Entry 3QG7 (X-ray diffraction, 2.78 A resolution); this record covers chains H and L.

# Chain H
Protein: AP4-24H11 Antibody Heavy Chain
Organism: Mus musculus
Notes: antibody fragment or engineered binder
Amino-acid sequence (213 residues; each row starts with the number of its first residue; note: 19 numbers in that range are skipped by the numbering (no residue carries them; nothing is unmodelled there); a row labelled like 82A-82C holds insertion residues (82A, then the next letters in order)):
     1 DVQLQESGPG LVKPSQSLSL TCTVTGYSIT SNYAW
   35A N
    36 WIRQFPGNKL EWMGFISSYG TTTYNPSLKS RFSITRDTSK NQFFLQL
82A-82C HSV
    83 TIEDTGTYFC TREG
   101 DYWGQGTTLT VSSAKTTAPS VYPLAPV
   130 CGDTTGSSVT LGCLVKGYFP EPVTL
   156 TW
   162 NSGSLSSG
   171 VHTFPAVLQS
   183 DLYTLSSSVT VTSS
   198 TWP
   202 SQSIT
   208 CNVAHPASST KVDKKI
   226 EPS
Unresolved in the structure: 130-134
Disulfides: Cys22-Cys92, Cys142-Cys208

# Chain L
Protein: AP4-24H11 Antibody Light Chain
Organism: Mus musculus
Notes: antibody fragment or engineered binder
Amino-acid sequence (216 residues; row label = number of the first residue in the row; a row labelled like 27A-27E holds insertion residues (27A, then the next letters in order)):
     1 DVVLTQTPLS LPVSLGDQAS ISCRSSQ
27A-27E RLVHS
    28 NGNIYLHWFL QKPGQSPKLL IYKLSSRFSG VPDRFSGSGS GTDFTLKISR VESEDLGIYY
    88 CSQTTHVPYT FGGGTKLEIK RADAAPTVSI FPPSSEQLTS GGASVVCFLN NFYPKDINVK
   148 WKIDGSERQN GVLNSWTDQD SKDSTYSMSS TLTLTKDEYE RHNSYTCEAT HKTSTSPIVK
   208 SFNR
Disulfides: Cys23-Cys88, Cys134-Cys194

# How chain H and chain L interact
Residue-residue contacts (59):
  Gln39(H) - Gln38(L)  hydrogen bond
  Gln39(H) - Tyr87(L)  hydrogen bond
  Asn43(H) - Ile85(L)
  Asn43(H) - Tyr87(L)  hydrogen bond (backbone-side chain)
  Lys44(H) - Gly100(L)
  Leu45(H) - Phe98(L)
  Trp47(H) - Pro95(L)  hydrophobic
  Trp47(H) - Tyr96(L)
  Trp47(H) - Phe98(L)
  Phe50(H) - Tyr96(L)  hydrophobic
  Asn60(H) - Pro95(L)
  Ser62(H) - Asp1(L)  hydrogen bond
  Ser62(H) - Pro95(L)
  Phe91(H) - Ser43(L)
  Gly96(H) - Phe36(L)
  Gly96(H) - Leu46(L)
  Asp101(H) - Leu46(L)
  Asp101(H) - Phe55(L)
  Trp103(H) - Phe36(L)  hydrophobic
  Trp103(H) - Ser43(L)
  Trp103(H) - Pro44(L)
  Gly104(H) - Ser43(L)  hydrogen bond (backbone-side chain)
  Gln105(H) - Ser43(L)
  Tyr122(H) - Ser121(L)
  Tyr122(H) - Glu123(L)
  Tyr122(H) - Gln124(L)
  Tyr122(H) - Ser127(L)
  Pro123(H) - Ser121(L)  hydrogen bond (backbone-side chain)
  Pro123(H) - Glu123(L)
  Leu124(H) - Phe118(L)  hydrophobic
  Leu124(H) - Val133(L)  hydrophobic
  Ala125(H) - Phe118(L)
  Val127(H) - Pro119(L)  hydrophobic
  Val127(H) - Phe209(L)  hydrophobic
  Thr139(H) - Ser116(L)
  Thr139(H) - Phe118(L)
  Leu140(H) - Phe118(L)  hydrophobic
  Leu143(H) - Ser131(L)
  Leu143(H) - Val133(L)  hydrophobic
  Lys145(H) - Thr180(L)
  His172(H) - Asn137(L)  hydrogen bond
  His172(H) - Asn138(L)  hydrogen bond
  His172(H) - Ser174(L)  hydrogen bond
  Phe174(H) - Phe135(L)  hydrophobic
  Phe174(H) - Asn137(L)
  Phe174(H) - Ser162(L)
  Phe174(H) - Thr164(L)
  Phe174(H) - Ser174(L)
  Phe174(H) - Met175(L)
  Phe174(H) - Ser176(L)
  Pro175(H) - Ser162(L)  hydrogen bond (backbone-side chain)
  Pro175(H) - Trp163(L)
  Val177(H) - Leu160(L)  hydrophobic
  Gln179(H) - Leu160(L)
  Ser188(H) - Phe135(L)
  Ser188(H) - Ser176(L)  hydrogen bond
  Ser189(H) - Phe135(L)
  Ser190(H) - Asn137(L)  hydrogen bond
  Lys221(H) - Glu123(L)  salt bridge
Interface residues without a listed pair, chain H (42 interface residues in all): Ile37, Glu46, Thr58, Tyr59, Pro61, Tyr102, Pro126, Gly141, Thr173, Thr186
Interface residues without a listed pair, chain L (38 interface residues in all): Val94, Ile117, Asn161, Thr178

# In short
42 residues of chain H face 38 of chain L across their interface, with 12 hydrogen bonds and 1 salt bridge.
Among the polar pairs are Lys221(H)-Glu123(L), Gln39(H)-Gln38(L) and Gln39(H)-Tyr87(L).
Here chain H is AP4-24H11 Antibody Heavy Chain and chain L is AP4-24H11 Antibody Light Chain, both from Mus
musculus. Entry 3QG7 (Structural Basis for Ligand Recognition and Discrimination of a Quorum Quenching
Antibody) was determined by X-ray diffraction (same publication as 3QG6).
